PDB entry 5LJ3 | electron microscopy, 3.80 A resolution | chains V and S of the 38 polymer chains in the assembly

Chain V:
Molecule: U6 snRNA (small nuclear RNA)
From: Saccharomyces cerevisiae
Sequence (112 nucleotides; row label = number of the first residue in the row):
     1 GUUCGCGAAG UAACCCUUCG UGGACAUUUG GUCAAUUUGA AACAAUACAG AGAUGAUCAG
    61 CAGUUCCCCU GCAUAAGGAU GAACCGUUUU ACAAAGAGAU UUAUUUCGUU UU
Disordered / not traced: 11-15, 103-112
Metal / ion sites: Mg2+ site 1: G60, G78 (shared with 1 residue of chain E); Mg2+ site 2 near U80 (its only coordinating residue here)
Reported in the primary citation:
  - contacts within the chain: G52-G60, A53-A59, G52-U80 (pi stacking)

Chain S:
Molecule: CLF1
From: Saccharomyces cerevisiae
UniProt: A0A165TU20 (A0A165TU20_YEASX); residues 1-687 here = UniProt positions 1-687
Chain sequence (687 residues; row label = number of the first residue in the row):
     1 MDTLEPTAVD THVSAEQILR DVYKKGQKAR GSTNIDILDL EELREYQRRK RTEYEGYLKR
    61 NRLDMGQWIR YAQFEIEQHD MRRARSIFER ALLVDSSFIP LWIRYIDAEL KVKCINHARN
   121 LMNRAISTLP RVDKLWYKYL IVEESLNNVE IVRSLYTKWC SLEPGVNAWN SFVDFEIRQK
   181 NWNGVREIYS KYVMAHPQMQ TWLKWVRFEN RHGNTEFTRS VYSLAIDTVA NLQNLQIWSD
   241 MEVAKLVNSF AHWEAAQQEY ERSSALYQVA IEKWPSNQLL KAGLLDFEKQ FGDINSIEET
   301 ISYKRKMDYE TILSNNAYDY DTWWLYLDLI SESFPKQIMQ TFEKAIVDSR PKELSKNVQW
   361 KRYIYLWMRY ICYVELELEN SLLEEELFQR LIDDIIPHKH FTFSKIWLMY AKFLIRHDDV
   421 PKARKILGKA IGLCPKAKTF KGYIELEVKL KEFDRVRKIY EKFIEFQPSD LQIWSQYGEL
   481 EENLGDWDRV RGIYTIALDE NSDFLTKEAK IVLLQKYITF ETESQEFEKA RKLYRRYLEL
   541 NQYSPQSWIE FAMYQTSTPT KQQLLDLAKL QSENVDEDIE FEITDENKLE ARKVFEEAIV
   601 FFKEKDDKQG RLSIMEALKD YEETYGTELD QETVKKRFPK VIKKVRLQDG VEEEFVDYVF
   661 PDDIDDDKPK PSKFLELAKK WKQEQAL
Disordered / not traced: 1-36, 274-276, 292-294, 316-319, 333, 350-355, 378-380, 396-402, 417-418, 433-438, 451, 468-469, 484, 501-506, 522-529, 542-544, 557-687

How chain V and chain S interact:
Residue-residue contacts (22):
  U64(V) with Lys59(S), hydrogen bond to the sugar; Arg60(S), hydrogen bond to the sugar
  U65(V) with Lys59(S), sugar contact
  C66(V) with Glu55(S), base contact; Lys59(S), base contact
  A83(V) with Arg60(S), hydrogen bond to the base
  C84(V) with Tyr57(S), phosphate contact; Arg60(S), hydrogen bond to the sugar
  C85(V) with Tyr57(S), phosphate contact
  G86(V) with Tyr57(S), stacking on the base; Gln67(S), hydrogen bond to the base
  U87(V) with Gln67(S), base contact; Arg70(S), hydrogen bond to the base
  U88(V) with Arg70(S), hydrogen bond to the sugar
  U89(V) with Arg70(S), salt bridge to the phosphate
  U90(V) with Arg104(S), salt bridge to the phosphate
  A91(V) with Ile99(S), base contact; Pro100(S), phosphate contact; Ile103(S), sugar contact; Lys134(S), sugar contact
  C92(V) with Lys134(S), salt bridge to the phosphate; Lys138(S), salt bridge to the phosphate
Interface residues without a listed pair, chain V (14 interface residues in all): C67
Interface residues without a listed pair, chain S (16 interface residues in all): Tyr54, Gln73, Arg90, Asp107

Overview:
Chain V and chain S form an interface of 14 and 16 residues respectively, with 7 hydrogen bonds, 4 salt
bridges and 1 aromatic stacking contact. Polar contacts include A83(V)-Arg60(S), G86(V)-Gln67(S) and
U87(V)-Arg70(S). G60(V) and G78(V) coordinate Mg2+ site 1. The paper reports contacts within the chain
involving G52(V), G60(V) and A53(V) among others.
Chain V is U6 snRNA (small nuclear RNA) and chain S is CLF1, both from Saccharomyces cerevisiae; the
structure, Structure of the core of the yeast spliceosome immediately after branching, was determined by
electron microscopy (same publication as 5LJ5).
